Entry 2GAB (X-ray diffraction, 1.85 A resolution); this record covers chains A and B.

# Chain A (and B)
Name: Transthyretin
Organism: Homo sapiens
Notes: chain B of this document is another copy of the same molecule, construct and numbering; everything in this record applies to it too
UniProtKB: P02766 (TTHY_HUMAN); residues 1-127 here correspond to UniProt positions 21-147 (UniProt number = residue number + 20)
Amino-acid sequence (127 residues; each row starts with the number of its first residue):
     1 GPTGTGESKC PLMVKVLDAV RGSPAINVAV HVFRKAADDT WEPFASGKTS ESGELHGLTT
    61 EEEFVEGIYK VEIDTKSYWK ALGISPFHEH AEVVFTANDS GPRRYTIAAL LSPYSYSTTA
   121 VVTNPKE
Not modelled in the structure: 1-9, 99-102, 124-127 (chain B: 1-9, 124-127)
Small-molecule neighbours: 3,3',4',5-tetrachlorobiphenyl-4-ol (NE2): K15, L17, T106, A108, A109, L110, S117, T118, T119, V121
UniProt features mapped onto this chain:
  - binding site (L-thyroxine): K15, E54, S117
  - modified residue: C10 (Sulfocysteine), E42 (4-carboxyglutamate), S52 (Phosphoserine)
  - glycosylation: N98 (N-linked (GlcNAc...) asparagine)
From the paper describing this entry:
  - conformationally variable residues (side-chain flip): S117, T119
  - binding site for 3,3',4',5-tetrachlorobiphenyl-4-ol: S117

# Interface between chain A and chain B
Contacting residue pairs - 37 pairs, chain A then chain B:
  F87(A) - F95(B)  hydrophobic
  F87(A) - Y105(B)  hydrophobic
  F87(A) - I107(B)  hydrophobic
  F87(A) - A120(B)  hydrophobic
  F87(A) - V122(B)  hydrophobic
  H88(A) - V93(B)
  H88(A) - V94(B)
  E89(A) - V94(B)  hydrogen bond (backbone-backbone)
  E89(A) - T96(B)  hydrogen bond
  H90(A) - V94(B)
  E92(A) - E92(B)
  E92(A) - Y116(B)  hydrogen bond (backbone-side chain)
  V93(A) - H88(B)
  V94(A) - H88(B)
  V94(A) - E89(B)  hydrogen bond (backbone-backbone)
  V94(A) - H90(B)
  F95(A) - F87(B)  hydrophobic
  T96(A) - E89(B)  hydrogen bond
  Y105(A) - F87(B)  hydrophobic
  I107(A) - F87(B)  hydrophobic
  Y114(A) - T119(B)  hydrogen bond (backbone-side chain)
  Y114(A) - A120(B)  hydrogen bond (backbone-backbone)
  S115(A) - T118(B)  hydrogen bond (side chain-backbone)
  S115(A) - T119(B)  hydrogen bond
  Y116(A) - E92(B)  hydrogen bond (side chain-backbone)
  Y116(A) - S117(B)
  Y116(A) - T118(B)  hydrogen bond (backbone-backbone)
  S117(A) - Y116(B)  hydrogen bond (side chain-backbone)
  S117(A) - S117(B)  hydrogen bond
  T118(A) - H88(B)
  T118(A) - S115(B)  hydrogen bond (backbone-side chain)
  T118(A) - Y116(B)  hydrogen bond (backbone-backbone)
  T119(A) - Y114(B)  hydrogen bond (side chain-backbone)
  T119(A) - S115(B)  hydrogen bond
  A120(A) - F87(B)  hydrophobic
  A120(A) - Y114(B)  hydrogen bond (backbone-backbone)
  V122(A) - F87(B)  hydrophobic
Other interface residues (no listed pair), chain A (20 interface residues in all): I68
Other interface residues (no listed pair), chain B (21 interface residues in all): I68, K76

# Overview
Chain A and chain B form an interface of 20 and 21 residues respectively, with 18 hydrogen bonds. Polar
contacts include E89(A)-T96(B), E92(A)-Y116(B) and Y114(A)-T119(B). Bound to chain A:
3,3',4',5-tetrachlorobiphenyl-4-ol. UniProt lists 3 L-thyroxine-binding residues on chain A. From the paper: a
binding site for 3,3',4',5-tetrachlorobiphenyl-4-ol at S117(A); conformational variability at S117(A) and
T119(A).
Chain A and chain B are both Transthyretin (Homo sapiens); the structure, Human Transthyretin (TTR) Complexed
with Hydroxylated polychlorinated Biphenyl-4-hydroxy-3,3',5,4'-tetrachlorobiphenyl, was determined by X-ray
diffraction, deposited together with 2G9K and 2G5U.
